Entry 8VAM (electron microscopy, 3.90 A resolution); this record covers chains B and C of the 7 polymer chains in the assembly.

Chain B (and C):
Molecule: DNA polymerase III subunit tau
Source organism: Escherichia coli
Notes: EC 2.7.7.7; chain C of this document is another copy of the same molecule, construct and numbering; everything in this record applies to it too
Reference sequence: P06710 (DPO3X_ECOLI); residues 1-373 here = UniProt positions 1-373
Amino-acid sequence (376 residues; row label = number of the first residue in the row; numbers below 1 keep their minus sign (Gly-2 is residue -2)):
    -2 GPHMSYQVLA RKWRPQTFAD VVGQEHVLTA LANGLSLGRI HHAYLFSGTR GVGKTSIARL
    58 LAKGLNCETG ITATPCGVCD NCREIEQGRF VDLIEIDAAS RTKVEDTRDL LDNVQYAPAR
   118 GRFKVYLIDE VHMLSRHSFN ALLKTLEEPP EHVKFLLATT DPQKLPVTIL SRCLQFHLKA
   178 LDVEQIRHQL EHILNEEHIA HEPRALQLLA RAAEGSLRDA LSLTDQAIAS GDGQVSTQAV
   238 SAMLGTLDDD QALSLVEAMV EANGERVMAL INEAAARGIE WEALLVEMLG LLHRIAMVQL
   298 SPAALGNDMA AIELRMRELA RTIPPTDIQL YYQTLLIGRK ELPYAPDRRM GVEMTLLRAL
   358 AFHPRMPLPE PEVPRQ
Disordered / not traced: 369-373 (chain C: 368-373)
Sequence notes: expression tag (-2 to 0)
Swiss-Prot annotation at these positions:
  - binding site (ATP): Gly45 to Thr52
  - binding site (Zn(2+)): Cys64, Cys73, Cys76, Cys79
  - mutagenesis: Gly118 (G118D: In dnaX2016(Ts); present in both isoforms, unable to grow at 42 degrees Celsius)
Bound ions: Mg2+: Thr52, Asp126 (together with ADP); Zn2+: Cys64, Cys73, Cys76, Cys79
Residues lining bound ligands: ADP / beryllium trifluoride: Leu6, Ala7, Trp10, Arg11, Pro12, Asp17, Val18, Val19, Gln21, Arg47, Gly48, Val49, Gly50, Lys51, Thr52, Ser53, Asp126, Glu127, Thr157, Gln186, Leu214, Arg215, Leu218
What the authors report for this chain:
  - catalytic residues: Glu127 (citing earlier work)
  - mutagenesis - K141A: decreased catalytic activity

Interface between chain B and chain C:
Residue-residue contacts (41; chain B residue first):
  Ser2(B) with Glu145(C)
  Arg47(B) with Asn137(C)
  Ser97(B) with Arg105(C), hydrogen bond
  Met130(B) with His134(C)
  Ser219(B) with Arg169(C)
  Leu220(B) with Thr165(C); Ser168(C)
  Gln223(B) with Ser168(C); Arg169(C)
  Leu244(B) with Val164(C), hydrophobic; Leu167(C), hydrophobic
  Met265(B) with Met294(C), hydrophobic; Leu297(C), hydrophobic
  Arg274(B) with His174(C)
  Glu338(B) with Gln330(C), hydrogen bond; Leu333(C)
  Tyr341(B) with Leu333(C); Arg336(C), hydrogen bond (backbone-side chain); Lys337(C)
  Ala342(B) with Tyr329(C); Leu333(C); Arg336(C), hydrogen bond (backbone-side chain)
  Pro343(B) with Val283(C); Leu286(C), hydrophobic; Gly287(C); Tyr329(C); Arg336(C)
  Met347(B) with His290(C), hydrogen bond
  Glu350(B) with His290(C), salt bridge; Met294(C)
  Met351(B) with His290(C); Ala293(C), hydrophobic; Gln326(C), hydrogen bond; Tyr329(C), hydrophobic
  Leu354(B) with Leu297(C), hydrophobic
  Arg355(B) with Gln326(C); Gln330(C), hydrogen bond
  Leu365(B) with Pro322(C), hydrophobic
  Pro366(B) with Pro322(C)
  Glu367(B) with Pro321(C)
  Pro368(B) with Arg318(C)
Interface residues without a listed pair, chain B (28 interface residues in all): Val5, Arg98, Met240, Ala273, Lys337
Interface residues without a listed pair, chain C (31 interface residues in all): Arg133, Glu144, Lys176, Leu289, Arg291

In short:
Chain B and chain C form an interface of 28 and 31 residues respectively; the contacts include 7 hydrogen
bonds and 1 salt bridge. Polar pairs include Glu350(B)-His290(C), Ser97(B)-Arg105(C) and Glu338(B)-Gln330(C).
Ligands of chain B: ADP / beryllium trifluoride. The paper reports the catalytic residue Glu127(B); K141A of
chain B reduces catalytic activity.
Chain B and chain C are both DNA polymerase III subunit tau (Escherichia coli); the structure, Structure of
the E. coli clamp loader bound to the beta clamp in a Semi-Open conformation, was determined by electron
microscopy, deposited together with 8VAL, 8VAN, 8VAP, 8VAQ, 8VAR, 8VAS and 8VAT.
